3W4O - chain A; structure by X-ray diffraction, 1.18 A resolution.

# Chain A
Name: Beta-lactamase
Source organism: Burkholderia pseudomallei
Notes: EC 3.5.2.6
UniProt: H7C785 (H7C785_BURPS); the author numbering skips numbers that UniProt does not, so the offset changes along the chain: 25-238 = UniProt 31-244; 240-252 = UniProt 245-257; 254-291 = UniProt 258-295
Amino-acid sequence (266 residues; each row starts with the number of its first residue; note: 2 numbers in that range are skipped by the numbering (no residue carries them; nothing is unmodelled there)):
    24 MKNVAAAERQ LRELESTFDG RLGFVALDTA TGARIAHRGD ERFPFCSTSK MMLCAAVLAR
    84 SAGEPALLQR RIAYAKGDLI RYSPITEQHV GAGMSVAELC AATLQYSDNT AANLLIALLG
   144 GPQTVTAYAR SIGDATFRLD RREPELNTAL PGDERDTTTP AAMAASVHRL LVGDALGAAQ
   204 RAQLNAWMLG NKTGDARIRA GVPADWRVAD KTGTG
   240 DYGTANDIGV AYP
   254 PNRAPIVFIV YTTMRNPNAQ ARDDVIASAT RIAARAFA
Sequence notes: initiating methionine (24)
Residues lining bound ligands: N-cyclohexyltaurine (NHE; 2-[N-cyclohexylamino]ethane sulfonic acid): V80, R83, L90, R93, V119, L141, L142
What the authors report for this chain:
  - conformationally variable residues (side-chain flip): K73, Y105, E166, N170
  - contacts within the chain: K73-N132 (hydrogen bond), S70-K73 (hydrogen bond), K73-E166 (hydrogen bond)
  - catalytic residues: S70, K73, S130, E166 (citing earlier work)

# In short
Ligands of chain A: N-cyclohexyltaurine. From the paper: catalytic residues S70, K73 and S130 among others;
conformational variability at K73, Y105 and E166 among others.
Chain A is Beta-lactamase (Burkholderia pseudomallei); the structure, Crystal structure of PenI beta-lactamase
from Burkholderia pseudomallei at pH9.5, was determined by X-ray diffraction together with 3W4P and 3W4Q from
the same study.
